PDB entry 5Y5Y | electron microscopy, 4.70 A resolution (low resolution: residue-level contacts below are approximate; hydrogen-bond / salt-bridge calls are withheld) | chains G and H of the 13 polymer chains in the assembly

[Chain G]
Molecule: V-type ATP synthase subunit D
From: Thermus thermophilus HB8
UniProt: O87880 (VATD_THET8); residue numbers follow UniProt; this construct covers 1-223
Sequence (223 residues; each row starts with the number of its first residue):
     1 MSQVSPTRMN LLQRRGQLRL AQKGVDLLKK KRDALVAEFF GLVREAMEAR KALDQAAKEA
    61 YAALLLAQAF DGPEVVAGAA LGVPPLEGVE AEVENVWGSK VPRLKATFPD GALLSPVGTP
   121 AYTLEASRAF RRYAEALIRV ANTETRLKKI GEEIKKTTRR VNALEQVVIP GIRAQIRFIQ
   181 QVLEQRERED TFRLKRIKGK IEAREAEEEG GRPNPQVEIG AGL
Unresolved in the structure: 1, 212-223

[Chain H]
Molecule: V-type ATP synthase subunit F
From: Thermus thermophilus HB8
UniProt: P74903 (VATF_THET8); residues 1-104 here = UniProt positions 1-104
Sequence (104 residues; row label = number of the first residue in the row):
     1 MAVIADPETA QGFRLAGLEG YGASSAEEAQ SLLETLVERG GYALVAVDEA LLPDPERAVE
    61 RLMRGRDLPV LLPIAGLKEA FQGHDVEGYM RELVRKTIGF DIKL
Unresolved in the structure: 101-104

[Chain G / chain H interface]
Contacting residue pairs (46; chain G residue first):
  Phe39(G) - Leu93(H)
  Phe39(G) - Thr97(H)
  Val43(G) - Tyr89(H)
  Arg44(G) - Tyr89(H)
  Ala46(G) - Tyr89(H)
  Met47(G) - Pro73(H)
  Met47(G) - Asp85(H)
  Met47(G) - Tyr89(H)
  Glu48(G) - Tyr89(H)
  Arg50(G) - Ile74(H)
  Lys51(G) - Phe81(H)
  Lys51(G) - Asp85(H)
  Lys58(G) - Thr9(H)
  Leu65(G) - Gln11(H)
  Gly72(G) - Gln11(H)
  Pro73(G) - Gln11(H)
  Val75(G) - Leu15(H)
  Val76(G) - Arg14(H)
  Val76(G) - Leu15(H)
  Pro85(G) - Gly17(H)
  Pro85(G) - Glu19(H)
  Leu86(G) - Met1(H)
  Leu86(G) - Glu19(H)
  Leu86(G) - Arg39(H)
  Leu86(G) - Tyr42(H)
  Glu87(G) - Met1(H)
  Gly88(G) - Met1(H)
  Pro102(G) - Asp67(H)
  Phe108(G) - Met1(H)
  Asp110(G) - Ala16(H)
  Ala126(G) - Leu15(H)
  Phe130(G) - Gly12(H)
  Phe130(G) - Phe13(H)
  Phe130(G) - Ala16(H)
  Tyr133(G) - Phe13(H)
  Leu137(G) - Leu44(H)
  Val140(G) - Leu72(H)
  Ala141(G) - Leu44(H)
  Ala141(G) - Leu72(H)
  Thr145(G) - Val70(H)
  Lys148(G) - Glu92(H)
  Lys148(G) - Lys96(H)
  Lys149(G) - Asp67(H)
  Gly151(G) - Lys96(H)
  Glu152(G) - Lys96(H)
  Ile154(G) - Thr97(H)
Also at the interface, not in a pair above, chain G (47 interface residues in all): Glu45, Asp54, Gln55, Tyr61, Leu64, Gln68, Ala80, Leu81, Val89, Leu104, Ala106, Ser127, Ile138, Glu144
Also at the interface, not in a pair above, chain H (30 interface residues in all): Leu18, Ala43, Leu77, Lys78, Gln82

[Summary]
Chain G and chain H form an interface of 47 and 30 residues respectively.
Chain G is V-type ATP synthase subunit D and chain H is V-type ATP synthase subunit F, both from Thermus
thermophilus HB8; the structure, V/A-type ATPase/synthase from Thermus thermophilus, peripheral domain,
rotational state 1, was determined by electron microscopy together with 5Y5X, 5Y5Z and 5Y60 from the same
study.
